PDB entry 8EEA | electron microscopy, 2.60 A resolution | chains D and G of the 8 polymer chains in the assembly

[Chain D]
Molecule: PtuA
From: Escherichia coli
Amino-acid sequence (465 residues; each row starts with the number of its first residue):
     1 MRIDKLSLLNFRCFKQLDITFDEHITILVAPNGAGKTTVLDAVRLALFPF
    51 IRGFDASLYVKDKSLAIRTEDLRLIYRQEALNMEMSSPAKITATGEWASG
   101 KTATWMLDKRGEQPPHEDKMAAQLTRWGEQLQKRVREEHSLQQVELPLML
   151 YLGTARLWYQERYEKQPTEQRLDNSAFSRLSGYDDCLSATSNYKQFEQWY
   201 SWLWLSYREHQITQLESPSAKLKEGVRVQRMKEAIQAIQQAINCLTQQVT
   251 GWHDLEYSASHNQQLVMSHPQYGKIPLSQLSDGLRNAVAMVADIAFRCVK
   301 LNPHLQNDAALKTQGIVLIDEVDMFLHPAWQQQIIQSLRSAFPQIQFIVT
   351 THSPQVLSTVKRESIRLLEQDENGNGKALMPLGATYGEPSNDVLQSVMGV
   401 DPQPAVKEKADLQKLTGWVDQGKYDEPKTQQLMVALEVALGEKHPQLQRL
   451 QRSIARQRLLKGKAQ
Disordered / not traced: 164-169, 463-465
Residues lining bound ligands: ATP (adenosine-5'-triphosphate): Trp-252, Ile-275, Gln-279, Leu-280, Ser-281, Asp-282
From the paper describing this entry:
  - mutagenesis - L81R: decreased stability in response to PtuA hexamer
  - mutagenesis - L81R: abolished binding to PtuB (chain G)

[Chain G]
Molecule: PtuB
From: Escherichia coli
UniProtKB: A0A6G1XJN6 (A0A6G1XJN6_ECOLX); residue numbers follow UniProt; this construct covers 1-243
Amino-acid sequence (243 residues; row label = number of the first residue in the row):
     1 MRHVIKTQLGTVALLTAHENPPQDADQSTRRWRNFRRDKAAVMVQLINEQ
    51 YHLCCYSEIRSDLRGLGYHIEHVENKSQHPERTFDYQNLAASALDSGENG
   101 GLSSLKGKNAFGGHAQGKQDVVDMAKFIHCHIRDCSRYFAYLSDGRIVPA
   151 DELNAQETENAQYTIDLLNLNSGFLQTERRNHWEELEQLFDEHIEKDWDL
   201 QQLLQLDLVSTPDHKLHEFFSITRQFFQQEAEQVLQSHAPALI
Disordered / not traced: 98-102, 240-243
Sequence notes: conflict Thr-11 (Ser in A0A6G1XJN6)
From the paper describing this entry:
  - catalytic residues: Asn-88
  - catalytic residues: His-114 (proposed by the authors, not directly observed)
  - mutagenesis - H72A, N88A: abolished catalytic activity
  - mutagenesis - H72A: decreased growth

[Chain D / chain G interface]
Contacting residue pairs (47; chain D residue first):
  Arg-362(D) / Ser-104(G)  hydrogen bond
  Gln-370(D) / Lys-108(G)  hydrogen bond (backbone-side chain)
  Asp-371(D) / Lys-108(G)
  Lys-377(D) / Lys-106(G)
  Ala-378(D) / Ser-103(G)
  Leu-379(D) / Ser-103(G)
  Leu-379(D) / Leu-105(G)
  Leu-379(D) / Lys-106(G)
  Met-380(D) / Ser-103(G)
  Met-380(D) / Ser-104(G)
  Pro-381(D) / Ser-104(G)
  Leu-382(D) / Leu-66(G)  hydrophobic
  Leu-382(D) / Leu-94(G)  hydrophobic
  Leu-382(D) / Ser-104(G)
  Leu-382(D) / Phe-174(G)
  Gly-383(D) / Phe-174(G)
  Asp-392(D) / Thr-177(G)
  Asp-392(D) / Arg-180(G)  salt bridge
  Asp-392(D) / Asn-181(G)
  Gln-395(D) / Gly-173(G)
  Gln-395(D) / Gln-176(G)
  Gln-395(D) / Thr-177(G)
  Gln-395(D) / Arg-180(G)  hydrogen bond
  Ser-396(D) / Phe-174(G)
  Ser-396(D) / Thr-177(G)
  Gln-413(D) / Arg-146(G)
  Thr-416(D) / Asp-144(G)
  Asp-420(D) / Leu-142(G)
  Asp-420(D) / Ser-143(G)  hydrogen bond (side chain-backbone)
  Gln-421(D) / Ala-140(G)
  Gln-421(D) / Val-148(G)
  Gln-421(D) / Pro-149(G)  hydrogen bond (side chain-backbone)
  Gln-421(D) / Asp-151(G)  hydrogen bond (side chain-backbone)
  Lys-423(D) / Asp-151(G)
  Arg-449(D) / Ser-143(G)
  Arg-452(D) / Glu-187(G)  salt bridge
  Arg-456(D) / Trp-183(G)
  Arg-456(D) / Phe-190(G)
  Arg-456(D) / Phe-226(G)  hydrogen bond (side chain-backbone)
  Gln-457(D) / Gln-228(G)
  Leu-459(D) / Phe-190(G)  hydrophobic
  Leu-459(D) / Ile-194(G)  hydrophobic
  Leu-460(D) / Phe-190(G)  hydrophobic
  Leu-460(D) / Phe-226(G)
  Leu-460(D) / Gln-228(G)
  Leu-460(D) / Gln-229(G)
  Lys-461(D) / Gln-228(G)
Other interface residues (no listed pair), chain D (30 interface residues in all): Arg-366, Glu-369, Gly-417, Trp-418, Gln-446
Other interface residues (no listed pair), chain G (33 interface residues in all): Gly-107, Phe-111, Ala-150, Gln-225, Phe-227

[Summary]
30 residues of chain D and 33 residues of chain G are in contact, with 7 hydrogen bonds and 2 salt bridges.
Among the polar pairs are Asp-392(D)/Arg-180(G), Arg-452(D)/Glu-187(G) and Arg-362(D)/Ser-104(G). Bound to
chain D: ATP. The paper reports catalytic residues Asn-88(G) and His-114(G); H72A and N88A of chain G abolish
catalytic activity.
Chain D is PtuA and chain G is PtuB, both from Escherichia coli; the structure, Structure of E.coli Septu
(PtuAB) complex, was determined by electron microscopy together with 8SUX, 8EE4 and 8EE7 from the same study.
